6DJU - chains D and N of the 7 polymer chains in the assembly; structure by electron microscopy, 3.80 A resolution.

Chain D:
Protein: Chaperone protein ClpB
Source organism: Mycobacterium tuberculosis
Reference sequence: A0A045JSR5 (A0A045JSR5_MYCTX); numbering as in UniProt (aligned over 1-848)
Sequence (848 residues; row label = number of the first residue in the row):
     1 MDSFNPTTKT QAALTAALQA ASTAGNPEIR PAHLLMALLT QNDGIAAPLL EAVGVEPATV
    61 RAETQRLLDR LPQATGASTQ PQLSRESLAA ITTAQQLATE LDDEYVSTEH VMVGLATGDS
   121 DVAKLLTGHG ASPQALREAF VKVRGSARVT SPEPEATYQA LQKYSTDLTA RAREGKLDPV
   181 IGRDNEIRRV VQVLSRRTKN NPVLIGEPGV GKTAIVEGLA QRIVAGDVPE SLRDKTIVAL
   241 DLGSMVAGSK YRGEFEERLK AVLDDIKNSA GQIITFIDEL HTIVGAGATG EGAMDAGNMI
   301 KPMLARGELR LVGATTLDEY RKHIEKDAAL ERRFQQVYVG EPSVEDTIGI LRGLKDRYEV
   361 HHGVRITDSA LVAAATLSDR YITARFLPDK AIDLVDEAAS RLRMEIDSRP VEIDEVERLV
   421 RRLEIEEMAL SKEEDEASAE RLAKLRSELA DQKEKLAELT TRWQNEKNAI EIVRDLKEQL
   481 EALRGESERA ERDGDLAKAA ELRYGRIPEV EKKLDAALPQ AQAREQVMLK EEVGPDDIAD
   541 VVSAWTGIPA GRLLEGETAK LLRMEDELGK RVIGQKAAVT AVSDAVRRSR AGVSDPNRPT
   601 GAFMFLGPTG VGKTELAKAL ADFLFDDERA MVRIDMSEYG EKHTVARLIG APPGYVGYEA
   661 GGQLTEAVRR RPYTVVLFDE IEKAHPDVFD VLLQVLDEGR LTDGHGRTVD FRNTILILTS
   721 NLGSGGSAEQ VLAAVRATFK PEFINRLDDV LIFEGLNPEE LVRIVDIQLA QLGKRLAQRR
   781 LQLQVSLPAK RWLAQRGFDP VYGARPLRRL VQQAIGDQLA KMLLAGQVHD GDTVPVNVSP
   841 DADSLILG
Disordered / not traced: 1-158, 289-294, 411-529, 846-848
Ligand contacts:
  - ATP-gamma-S (AGS; phosphothiophosphoric acid-adenylate ester), molecule 1: Asp178, Pro179, Val180, Ile181, Pro208, Gly209, Val210, Gly211, Lys212, Thr213, Ala214, Glu279, Thr316, Ile350, Leu354, Pro388, Asp389, Ile392
  - ATP-gamma-S (AGS), molecule 2: Arg571, Val572, Ile573, Gly574, Thr609, Gly610, Val611, Gly612, Lys613, Thr614, Glu615, Glu680, Leu756, Gln768, Ala804, Arg805, Arg808
  - ATP-gamma-S (AGS), molecule 3: Asp697, Glu742, Arg746
What the authors report for this chain:
  - binding site for casein polyAlanine model (chain N): Tyr251, Tyr655, Val656
  - mutagenesis - P410A, V656A, Y658A: abolished catalytic activity
  - self-association interface (contacts with another copy of this molecule); pairs are residue here / residue on that copy: Arg188-Asp414 (salt bridge), Val191-Met404 (hydrophobic contact), Arg588-Asp817 (salt bridge), Asp595-Arg775 (salt bridge), Arg196, Lys199, Val593
  - binding site for ATP-gamma-S: Arg332, Arg333, Arg746, Arg805

Chain N:
Protein: casein polyAlanine model
Source organism: Bos taurus
Sequence (26 residues; each row starts with the number of its first residue):
     1 AAAAAAAAAA AAAAAAAAAA AAAAAA

How chain D and chain N interact:
Pairs across the interface - 8 pairs, chain D then chain N:
  Tyr251(D) with Ala10(N)
  Ala288(D) with Ala12(N)
  Gly654(D) with Ala21(N); Ala22(N), hydrogen bond (backbone-backbone)
  Tyr655(D) with Ala22(N)
  Val656(D) with Ala21(N); Ala22(N); Ala23(N), hydrophobic
Other interface residues (no listed pair), chain D (7 interface residues in all): Lys250, Arg252
Other interface residues (no listed pair), chain N (7 interface residues in all): Ala7, Ala8

In short:
The chain D/chain N interface involves 7 residues from each chain; the contacts include 1 hydrogen bond. Its
one hydrogen bond, Gly654(D)-Ala22(N), is backbone to backbone. From the paper: a binding site for ATP-gamma-S
at Arg332(D), Arg333(D) and Arg746(D) among others; P410A, V656A and Y658A of chain D abolish catalytic
activity.
Here chain D is Chaperone protein ClpB (Mycobacterium tuberculosis) and chain N is casein polyAlanine model
(Bos taurus). Entry 6DJU (Mtb ClpB in complex with ATPgammaS and casein, Conformer 1) was determined by
electron microscopy, deposited together with 6DJV and 6ED3.
